Entry 4INU (X-ray diffraction, 3.10 A resolution); this record covers chains H and Z of the 28 polymer chains in the assembly.

[Chain H]
Protein: Proteasome component PUP1
Source organism: Saccharomyces cerevisiae
Notes: EC 3.4.25.1
UniProt: P25043 (PSB7_YEAST); residues 1-232 here correspond to UniProt positions 30-261 (UniProt number = residue number + 29)
Sequence (232 residues; row label = number of the first residue in the row):
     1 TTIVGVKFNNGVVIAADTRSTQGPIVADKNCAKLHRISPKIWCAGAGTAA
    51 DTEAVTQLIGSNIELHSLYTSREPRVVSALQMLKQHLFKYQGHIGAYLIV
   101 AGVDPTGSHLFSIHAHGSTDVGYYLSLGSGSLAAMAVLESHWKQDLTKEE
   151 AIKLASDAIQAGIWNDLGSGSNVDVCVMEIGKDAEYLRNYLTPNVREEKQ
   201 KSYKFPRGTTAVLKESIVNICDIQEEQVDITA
Disordered / not traced: 223-232
Swiss-Prot annotation at these positions:
  - active site: T1 (Nucleophile)
Covalently attached groups: compound 1G6 linked to T1
Residues lining bound ligands: 1G6 (N3Phe-Phe(4-NH2CH2)-Leu-Phe(4-NH2CH2)-methyl vinyl sulfone, bound form): R19, S20, T21, Q22, A27, C31, A32, K33, H35, G45, A46, G47, T48, A49, T52, E53, G128, S129
What the authors report for this chain:
  - binding site for 1G6: T1, E53

[Chain Z]
Protein: Proteasome component C5
Source organism: Saccharomyces cerevisiae
Notes: EC 3.4.25.1
UniProt: P23724 (PSB1_YEAST); residues 1-222 here correspond to UniProt positions 20-241 (UniProt number = residue number + 19)
Sequence (222 residues; row label = number of the first residue in the row):
     1 QFNPYGDNGGTILGIAGEDFAVLAGDTRNITDYSINSRYEPKVFDCGDNI
    51 VMSANGFAADGDALVKRFKNSVKWYHFDHNDKKLSINSAARNIQHLLYGK
   101 RFFPYYVHTIIAGLDEDGKGAVYSFDPVGSYEREQCRAGGAAASLIMPFL
   151 DNQVNFKNQYEPGTNGKVKKPLKYLSVEEVIKLVRDSFTSATERHIQVGD
   201 GLEILIVTKDGVRKEFYELKRD
Residues lining bound ligands: 1G6 (N3Phe-Phe(4-NH2CH2)-Leu-Phe(4-NH2CH2)-methyl vinyl sulfone, bound form): P104, Y106, H108, S124, F125, D126, P127, V128, S130, R137

[How chain H and chain Z interact]
Residue-residue contacts (63):
  R19(H) with I196(Z); D222(Z), salt bridge
  T21(H) with I196(Z)
  P24(H) with R194(Z); H195(Z); I196(Z), hydrogen bond (backbone-backbone)
  I25(H) with R194(Z); H195(Z)
  V26(H) with E193(Z); R194(Z), hydrogen bond (backbone-backbone); I196(Z), hydrophobic
  A27(H) with R194(Z), hydrogen bond (backbone-side chain)
  K29(H) with E193(Z), salt bridge; R194(Z)
  I163(H) with D222(Z)
  W164(H) with I35(Z); R38(Z), hydrogen bond (backbone-side chain); R221(Z); D222(Z)
  N165(H) with Y33(Z); I35(Z); R38(Z)
  D166(H) with Y33(Z); D222(Z)
  L167(H) with R28(Z); I30(Z), hydrophobic; D32(Z); Y33(Z), hydrogen bond (backbone-backbone); I35(Z), hydrophobic; I196(Z)
  G168(H) with Y33(Z)
  S169(H) with D222(Z)
  S171(H) with D222(Z), hydrogen bond (backbone-side chain)
  N194(H) with K220(Z), hydrogen bond (backbone-side chain); D222(Z)
  R196(H) with T189(Z), hydrogen bond; S190(Z); E193(Z)
  E197(H) with R185(Z), salt bridge; T189(Z); E218(Z)
  K199(H) with D186(Z)
  Q200(H) with K182(Z); R185(Z), hydrogen bond; D186(Z), hydrogen bond (backbone-side chain)
  K201(H) with E179(Z); D186(Z), hydrogen bond (backbone-side chain)
  Y203(H) with F149(Z); Q153(Z); K182(Z); L183(Z); D186(Z), hydrogen bond
  F205(H) with N152(Z); Q153(Z); Q159(Z)
  R207(H) with P162(Z)
  G208(H) with E161(Z); P162(Z)
  T209(H) with N158(Z); Q159(Z); Y160(Z), hydrogen bond (backbone-backbone)
  A211(H) with Y160(Z), hydrophobic; G166(Z)
Also at the interface, not in a pair above, chain H (32 interface residues in all): G23, D28, S129, G170, P206
Also at the interface, not in a pair above, chain Z (33 interface residues in all): S34, L145, G163

[Summary]
32 residues of chain H face 33 of chain Z across their interface, with 13 hydrogen bonds and 3 salt bridges.
Polar contacts include R19(H)-D222(Z), K29(H)-E193(Z) and E197(H)-R185(Z). Ligands of chain Z: compound 1G6.
Compound 1G6 is covalently linked to T1(H). From the paper: a binding site for 1G6 at T1(H) and E53(H).
Here chain H is Proteasome component PUP1 and chain Z is Proteasome component C5, both from Saccharomyces
cerevisiae. Entry 4INU (Yeast 20S proteasome in complex with the vinyl sulfone LU112) was determined by X-ray
diffraction, deposited together with 4INR and 4INT.
